Entry 1T0P (X-ray diffraction, 1.66 A resolution); this record covers chains A and B.

[Chain A]
Name: Integrin alpha-L
Source organism: Homo sapiens
Notes: fragment: I domain
Reference sequence: P20701 (ITAL_HUMAN); residues 128-301 here correspond to UniProt positions 153-326 (UniProt number = residue number + 25)
Amino-acid sequence (175 residues; each row starts with the number of its first residue):
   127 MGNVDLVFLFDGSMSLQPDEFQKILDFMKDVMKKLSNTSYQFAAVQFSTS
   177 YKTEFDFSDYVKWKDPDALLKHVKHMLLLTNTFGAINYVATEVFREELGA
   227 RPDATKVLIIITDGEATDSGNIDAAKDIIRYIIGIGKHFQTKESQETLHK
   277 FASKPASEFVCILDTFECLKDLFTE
Not modelled in the structure: 301
Construct notes: initiating methionine (127); engineered mutation Cys287 (Lys312 in P20701), Cys294 (Lys319 in P20701)
Cystine bridges: Cys287-Cys294
Bound ions: Mg2+: Ser139, Ser141, Thr206 (shared with Glu37(B) of chain B)

[Chain B]
Name: Intercellular adhesion molecule-3
Source organism: Homo sapiens
Notes: fragment: domain 1
Reference sequence: P32942 (ICAM3_HUMAN); residues 1-86 here correspond to UniProt positions 30-115 (UniProt number = residue number + 29)
Amino-acid sequence (86 residues; each row starts with the number of its first residue):
     1 QEFLLRVEPQNPVLSAGGSLFVNCSTDCPSSEKIALETSLSKELVASGMG
    51 WAAFNLSNVTGNSRILCSVYCNGSQITGSSNITVYG
Swiss-Prot annotation at these positions:
  - glycosylation (N-linked (GlcNAc...) asparagine): Asn23, Asn55, Asn58, Asn72, Asn81
Cystine bridges: Cys24-Cys67, Cys28-Cys71
Covalent attachments: N-acetylglucosamine (NAG) linked to Asn23, Asn81
Bound ions: Mg2+: Glu37 (shared with Ser139(A), Ser141(A), Thr206(A) of chain A)

[Interface between chain A and chain B]
Residue-residue contacts (28):
  Ser139(A) - Glu37(B)  hydrogen bond
  Met140(A) - Glu37(B)
  Met140(A) - Ser39(B)
  Met140(A) - Arg64(B)
  Ser141(A) - Glu37(B)  hydrogen bond (backbone-side chain)
  Ser141(A) - Thr38(B)
  Ser141(A) - Ser39(B)
  Leu203(A) - Leu66(B)
  Leu204(A) - Glu37(B)
  Leu204(A) - Leu66(B)  hydrophobic
  Leu205(A) - Glu37(B)
  Leu205(A) - Ser68(B)
  Leu205(A) - Gln75(B)
  Thr206(A) - Glu37(B)  hydrogen bond
  Asn207(A) - Gln75(B)  hydrogen bond
  Glu241(A) - Lys42(B)  salt bridge
  Ala242(A) - Lys33(B)  hydrogen bond (backbone-side chain)
  Thr243(A) - Glu37(B)
  Thr243(A) - Ser68(B)
  Thr243(A) - Tyr70(B)
  Thr243(A) - Gln75(B)  hydrogen bond (backbone-side chain)
  Asp244(A) - Lys33(B)  hydrogen bond (backbone-side chain)
  Asp244(A) - Tyr70(B)
  Lys263(A) - Ser39(B)  hydrogen bond (side chain-backbone)
  Lys263(A) - Ser41(B)
  His264(A) - Thr38(B)  hydrogen bond (side chain-backbone)
  His264(A) - Leu40(B)  hydrogen bond (side chain-backbone)
  His264(A) - Lys42(B)
Also at the interface, not in a pair above, chain A (17 interface residues in all): Gln143, Thr175, Glu269
Also at the interface, not in a pair above, chain B (14 interface residues in all): Ala35, Thr77

[Overview]
Chain A and chain B form an interface of 17 and 14 residues respectively; the contacts include 10 hydrogen
bonds and 1 salt bridge. Among the polar pairs are Glu241(A)-Lys42(B), Ser139(A)-Glu37(B) and
Ser141(A)-Glu37(B). Covalently linked N-acetylglucosamine: at Asn23(B) and Asn81(B).
Chain A is Integrin alpha-L and chain B is Intercellular adhesion molecule-3, both from Homo sapiens; the
structure, Structural Basis of ICAM recognition by integrin alpahLbeta2 revealed in the complex structure of
binding domains ..., was determined by X-ray diffraction.
